PDB entry 8OZF | electron microscopy, 3.73 A resolution | chains F and H of the 16 polymer chains in the assembly

== Chain F (and H) ==
Name: TIR domain-containing protein
From: Maribacter polysiphoniae
Notes: chain H of this document is another copy of the same molecule, construct and numbering; everything in this record applies to it too
UniProtKB: A0A316E683 (A0A316E683_9FLAO); residue numbers follow UniProt; this construct covers 1-452
Chain sequence (452 residues; each row starts with the number of its first residue):
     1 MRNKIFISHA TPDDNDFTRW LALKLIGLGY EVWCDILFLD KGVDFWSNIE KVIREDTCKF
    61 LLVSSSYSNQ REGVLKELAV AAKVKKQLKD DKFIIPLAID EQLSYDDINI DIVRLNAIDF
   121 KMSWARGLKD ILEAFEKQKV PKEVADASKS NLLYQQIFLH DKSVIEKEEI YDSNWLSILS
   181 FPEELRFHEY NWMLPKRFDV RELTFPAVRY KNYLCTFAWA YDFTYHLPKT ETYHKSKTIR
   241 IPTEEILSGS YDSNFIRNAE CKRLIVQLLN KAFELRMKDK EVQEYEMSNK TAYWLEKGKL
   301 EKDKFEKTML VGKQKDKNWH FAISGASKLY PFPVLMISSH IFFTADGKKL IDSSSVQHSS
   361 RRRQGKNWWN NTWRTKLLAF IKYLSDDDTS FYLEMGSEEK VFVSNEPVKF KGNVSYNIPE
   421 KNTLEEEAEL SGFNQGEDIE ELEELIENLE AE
Disordered / not traced: 419-452
Residues lining bound ligands: Adenosine-5-Diphosphoribose (AR6; [(2R,3S,4R,5R)-5-(6-aminopurin-9-yl)-3,4-dihydroxy-oxolan-2-yl]methyl [hydroxy-[[(2R,3S,4R,5S)-3,4,5-trihydroxyoxolan-2-yl]methoxy]phosphoryl] hydrogen phosphate): Tyr105, Ile108, Val113, Leu115, Asn116, Ala117
From the paper describing this entry:
  - binding site for Adenosine-5-Diphosphoribose: Phe45, Tyr105
  - catalytic residues: Glu77 (citing earlier work)

== Chain F / chain H interface ==
Contacting residue pairs (21; chain F residue first):
  Asp91(F) - Gly42(H)
  Asp91(F) - Val43(H)
  Lys92(F) - Asp40(H)
  Lys92(F) - Gly42(H)
  Lys92(F) - Val43(H)
  Ile94(F) - Gly42(H)
  Arg114(F) - Asp44(H)  salt bridge
  Arg114(F) - Phe45(H)
  Arg114(F) - Ser47(H)
  Leu115(F) - Val43(H)
  Leu115(F) - Asp44(H)
  Asn116(F) - Leu39(H)
  Asn116(F) - Lys41(H)
  Asn116(F) - Gly42(H)  hydrogen bond (backbone-backbone)
  Asn116(F) - Val43(H)  hydrogen bond (backbone-backbone)
  Asn116(F) - Phe45(H)
  Ile118(F) - Lys41(H)
  Lys137(F) - Phe38(H)
  Lys137(F) - Leu39(H)
  Lys137(F) - Asp40(H)  salt bridge
  Gln138(F) - Asp40(H)
Interface residues without a listed pair, chain F (12 interface residues in all): Phe93, Ile95, Val113
Interface residues without a listed pair, chain H (10 interface residues in all): Trp46

== In short ==
The interface between chain F and chain H involves 12 residues on one side and 10 on the other, with 2
hydrogen bonds and 2 salt bridges. Polar contacts include Arg114(F)-Asp44(H), Lys137(F)-Asp40(H) and
Asn116(F)-Gly42(H). Chain F binds Adenosine-5-Diphosphoribose. From the paper: the catalytic residue Glu77(F);
a binding site for Adenosine-5-Diphosphoribose at Phe45(F) and Tyr105(F).
Chain F and chain H are both TIR domain-containing protein (Maribacter polysiphoniae); the structure, cryoEM
structure of SPARTA complex Tetramer Post-NAD cleavage-2, was determined by electron microscopy (same
publication as 8OZ6, 8OZC, 8OZD, 8OZE, 8OZG and 8OZI).
